PDB entry 6RQC | electron microscopy, 4.40 A resolution (low resolution: residue-level contacts below are approximate; hydrogen-bond / salt-bridge calls are withheld) | chains 7 and Y of the 14 polymer chains in the assembly

Chain 7:
Protein: DNA replication licensing factor MCM7
Organism: Saccharomyces cerevisiae S288c
Notes: EC 3.6.4.12
Reference sequence: P38132 (MCM7_YEAST); residues 1-845 here = UniProt positions 1-845
Sequence (845 residues; each row starts with the number of its first residue):
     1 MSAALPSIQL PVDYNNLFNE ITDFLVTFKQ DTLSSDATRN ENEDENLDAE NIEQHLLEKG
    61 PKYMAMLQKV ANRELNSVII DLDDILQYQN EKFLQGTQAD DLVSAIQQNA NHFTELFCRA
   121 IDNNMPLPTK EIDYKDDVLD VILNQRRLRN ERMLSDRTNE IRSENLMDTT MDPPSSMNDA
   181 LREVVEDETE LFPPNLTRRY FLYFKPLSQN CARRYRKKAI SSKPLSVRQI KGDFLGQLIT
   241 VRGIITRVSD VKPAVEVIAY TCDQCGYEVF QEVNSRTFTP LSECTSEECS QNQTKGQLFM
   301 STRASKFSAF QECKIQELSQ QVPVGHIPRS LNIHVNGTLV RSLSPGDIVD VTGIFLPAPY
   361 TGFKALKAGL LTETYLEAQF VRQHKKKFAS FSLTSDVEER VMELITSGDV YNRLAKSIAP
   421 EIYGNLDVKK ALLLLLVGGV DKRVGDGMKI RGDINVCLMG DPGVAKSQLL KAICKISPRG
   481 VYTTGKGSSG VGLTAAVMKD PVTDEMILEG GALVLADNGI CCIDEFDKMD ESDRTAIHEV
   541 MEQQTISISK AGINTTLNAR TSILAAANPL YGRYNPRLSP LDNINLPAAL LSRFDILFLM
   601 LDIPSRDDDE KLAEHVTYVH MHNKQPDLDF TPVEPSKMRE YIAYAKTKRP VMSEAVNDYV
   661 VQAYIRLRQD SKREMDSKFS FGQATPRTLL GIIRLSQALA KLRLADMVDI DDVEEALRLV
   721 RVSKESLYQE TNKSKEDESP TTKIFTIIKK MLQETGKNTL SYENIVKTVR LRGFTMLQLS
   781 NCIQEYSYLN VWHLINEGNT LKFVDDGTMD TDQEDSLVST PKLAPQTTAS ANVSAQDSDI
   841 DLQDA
Unresolved in the structure: 32-58, 148-192, 217-219, 730-845
Bound ions: Zn2+: Cys-265, Cys-284, Cys-289
Ligand contacts: ADP (adenosine-5'-diphosphate): Tyr-423, Gly-463, Val-464, Ala-465, Lys-466, Ser-467, Gln-468, Asp-524, Glu-525, Asn-568, Val-616
Curated features (UniProtKB/Swiss-Prot):
  - motif: Ser-592 to Asp-595 (Arginine finger)
  - binding site (ATP): Tyr-423, Gly-463, Ala-465, Lys-466, Ser-467, Asn-568, Arg-593, Arg-687
  - modified residue: Thr-811 (Phosphothreonine), Ser-819 (Phosphoserine), Ser-838 (Phosphoserine)
  - mutagenesis: Lys-466 (K466A: Loss of MCM2-7 complex helicase activity)

Chain Y:
Molecule: 88-nt DNA strand
Sequence (88 nucleotides; each row starts with the number of its first residue):
     1 TATATACAGT CAGTCAGTCA GTCAGTCAGT CAGTCAGTCA GTCAGTCAAG GGAAAATAAA
    61 CAATACATAA CAAAACATAT AAAAACCA

How chain 7 and chain Y interact:
Contacting residue pairs (6):
  Phe-363(7) with DG25(Y); DT26(Y); DC27(Y)
  Lys-364(7) with DC27(Y)
  Leu-366(7) with DT26(Y)
  Gly-487(7) with DG17(Y)
Other interface residues (no listed pair), chain 7 (9 interface residues in all): Tyr-360, Gly-362, Ala-365, Gly-490, Val-491
Other interface residues (no listed pair), chain Y (5 interface residues in all): DT18

Summary:
The interface between chain 7 and chain Y involves 9 residues on one side and 5 on the other. Bound to chain
7: ADP. UniProt lists 8 ATP-binding residues and one mutagenesis site on chain 7.
Here chain 7 is DNA replication licensing factor MCM7 (Saccharomyces cerevisiae S288c) and chain Y is an 88-nt
DNA strand. Entry 6RQC (Cryo-EM structure of an MCM loading intermediate) was determined by electron
microscopy.
